PDB entry 8FRI | X-ray diffraction, 2.80 A resolution | chains A and B

[Chain A]
Name: Lysine-specific histone demethylase 1A
From: Homo sapiens
Notes: EC 1.14.99.66
UniProtKB: O60341 (KDM1A_HUMAN); residue numbers follow UniProt; this construct covers 1-852
Amino-acid sequence (871 residues; row label = number of the first residue in the row; numbers below 1 keep their minus sign (Gly-18 is residue -18)):
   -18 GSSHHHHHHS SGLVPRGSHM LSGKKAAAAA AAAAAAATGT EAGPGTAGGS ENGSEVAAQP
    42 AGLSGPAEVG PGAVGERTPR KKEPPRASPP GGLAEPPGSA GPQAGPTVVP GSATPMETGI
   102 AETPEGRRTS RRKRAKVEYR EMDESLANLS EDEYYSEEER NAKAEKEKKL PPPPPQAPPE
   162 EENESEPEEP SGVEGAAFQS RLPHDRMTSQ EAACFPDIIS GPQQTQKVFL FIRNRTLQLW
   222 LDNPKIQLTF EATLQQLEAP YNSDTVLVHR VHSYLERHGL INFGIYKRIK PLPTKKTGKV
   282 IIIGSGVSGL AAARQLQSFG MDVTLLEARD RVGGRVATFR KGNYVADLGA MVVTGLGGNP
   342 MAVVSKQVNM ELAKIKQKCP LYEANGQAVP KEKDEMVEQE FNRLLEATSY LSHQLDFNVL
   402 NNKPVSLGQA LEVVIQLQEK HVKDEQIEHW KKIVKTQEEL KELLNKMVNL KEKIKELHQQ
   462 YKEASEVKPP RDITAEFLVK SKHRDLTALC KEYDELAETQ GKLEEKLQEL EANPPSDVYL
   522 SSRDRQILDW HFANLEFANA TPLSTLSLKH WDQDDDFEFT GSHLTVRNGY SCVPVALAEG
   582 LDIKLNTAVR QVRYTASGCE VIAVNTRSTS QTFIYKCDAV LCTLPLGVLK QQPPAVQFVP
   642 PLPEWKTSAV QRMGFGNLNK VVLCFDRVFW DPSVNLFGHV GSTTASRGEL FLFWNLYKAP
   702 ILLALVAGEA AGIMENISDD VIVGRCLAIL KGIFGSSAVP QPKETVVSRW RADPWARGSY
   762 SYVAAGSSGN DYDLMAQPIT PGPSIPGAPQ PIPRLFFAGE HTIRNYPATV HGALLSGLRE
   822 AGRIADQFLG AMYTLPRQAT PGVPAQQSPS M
Disordered / not traced: -18 to 170, 837-852
Sequence notes: expression tag (-18 to 0)
Residues lining bound ligands: AW4 (Y9K; [(2R,3S,4R,5R)-5-(6-amino-9H-purin-9-yl)-3,4-dihydroxyoxolan-2-yl]methyl (2R,3S,4S)-2,3,4-trihydroxy-5-[(1R,3S,3aS,13R)-1-hydroxy-10,11-dimethyl-4,6-dioxo-3-([1~1~,2~1~:2~3~,3~1~-terphenyl]-1~4~-yl)-2,3,5,6-tetrahydro-1H-benzo[g]pyrrolo[2,1-e]pteridin-8(4H)-yl]pentyl dihydrogen diphosphate (non-preferred name)): Ile284, Gly285, Ser286, Gly287, Val288, Ser289, Gly290, Leu307, Glu308, Ala309, Arg310, Gly314, Gly315, Arg316, Val317, Leu329, Gly330, Ala331, Met332, Val333, Thr335, Ala539, Asn540, Trp552, Asp553, Asp555, Asp556, Thr588, Ala589, Val590, Thr624, Leu625, Pro626, Val629, Val637, Leu659, Lys661, Trp751, Trp756, Ser760, Tyr761, Ser762, Gly800, Glu801, Pro808, Ala809, Thr810, Val811, His812, Ala814
From the paper describing this entry:
  - mutagenesis - T684DEL/T685DEL/A686DEL/S687DEL: increased growth in response to AW4

[Chain B]
Name: REST corepressor 1
From: Homo sapiens
UniProtKB: Q9UKL0 (RCOR1_HUMAN); residues 305-440 here correspond to UniProt positions 308-443 (UniProt number = residue number + 3)
Amino-acid sequence (144 residues; each row starts with the number of its first residue):
   297 GPLGSPEFRA KRKPPKGMFL SQEDVEAVSA NATAATTVLR QLDMELVSVK RQIQNIKQTN
   357 SALKEKLDGG IEPYRLPEVI QKCNARWTTE EQLLAVQAIR KYGRDFQAIS DVIGNKSVVQ
   417 VKNFFVNYRR RFNIDEVLQE WEAE
Disordered / not traced: 297-307
Sequence notes: expression tag (297-304)

[Chain A / chain B interface]
Contacting residue pairs (85; chain A residue first):
  Glu381(A) with Met314(B)
  Arg384(A) with Pro311(B); Lys312(B), hydrogen bond (side chain-backbone); Gly313(B), hydrogen bond (side chain-backbone); Met314(B)
  Glu387(A) with Pro311(B)
  Ala388(A) with Met314(B), hydrophobic
  Tyr391(A) with Lys309(B); Pro310(B)
  Leu392(A) with Leu316(B), hydrophobic
  Gln395(A) with Arg308(B)
  Leu401(A) with Ser325(B)
  Val415(A) with Leu316(B), hydrophobic
  Gln417(A) with Val324(B); Ala331(B)
  Leu418(A) with Phe315(B); Asp320(B); Val321(B), hydrophobic; Val324(B), hydrophobic
  Gln419(A) with Gly313(B); Met314(B); Phe315(B), hydrogen bond (side chain-backbone)
  Glu420(A) with Leu335(B)
  Lys421(A) with Asp320(B), salt bridge; Leu335(B)
  His422(A) with Phe315(B)
  Lys424(A) with Leu335(B); Asp339(B), salt bridge
  Asp425(A) with Leu338(B)
  Gln427(A) with Leu342(B)
  Ile428(A) with Leu338(B), hydrophobic; Glu341(B); Leu342(B)
  Trp431(A) with Val345(B), hydrophobic; Ile349(B), hydrophobic
  Lys432(A) with Val345(B)
  Ile434(A) with Ile349(B), hydrophobic
  Val435(A) with Ile349(B), hydrophobic
  Gln438(A) with Ile352(B); Lys353(B); Asn356(B), hydrogen bond (backbone-side chain)
  Glu439(A) with Ile352(B)
  Leu441(A) with Asn356(B)
  Lys442(A) with Asn356(B); Leu359(B)
  Leu445(A) with Asn356(B); Leu359(B), hydrophobic; Lys360(B)
  Asn446(A) with Leu359(B)
  Met448(A) with Leu363(B), hydrophobic
  Val449(A) with Lys362(B); Leu363(B), hydrophobic
  Lys452(A) with Lys362(B), hydrogen bond (side chain-backbone); Asp364(B), hydrogen bond (side chain-backbone); Gly366(B), hydrogen bond (side chain-backbone)
  Ile455(A) with Tyr370(B), hydrophobic
  Lys456(A) with Tyr370(B)
  His459(A) with Pro369(B); Tyr370(B)
  Tyr462(A) with Leu372(B), hydrophobic
  Ile474(A) with Leu389(B), hydrophobic; Gln393(B)
  Thr475(A) with Gln393(B)
  Phe478(A) with Leu390(B), hydrophobic; Gln393(B); Ala394(B); Lys397(B)
  Lys481(A) with Val408(B)
  Ser482(A) with Lys397(B); Tyr398(B), hydrogen bond
  His484(A) with Leu372(B); Glu374(B)
  Arg485(A) with Asp401(B), salt bridge; Ala404(B); Asp407(B)
  Asp486(A) with Lys397(B); Tyr398(B), hydrogen bond
  Leu487(A) with Tyr370(B)
  Cys491(A) with Ile367(B), hydrophobic
  Tyr494(A) with Leu363(B); Gly366(B); Ile367(B), hydrophobic
  Asp495(A) with Arg371(B), salt bridge
  Glu505(A) with Lys360(B)
  Tyr520(A) with Met314(B)
Interface residues without a listed pair, chain A (54 interface residues in all): Leu385, Leu396, Glu477, Thr488
Interface residues without a listed pair, chain B (53 interface residues in all): Gln318, Val334, Lys346, Gln348, Thr355, Pro373, Glu386

[In short]
Chain A and chain B form an interface of 54 and 53 residues respectively; the contacts include 9 hydrogen
bonds and 4 salt bridges. Polar contacts include Lys421(A)-Asp320(B), Lys424(A)-Asp339(B) and
Arg485(A)-Asp401(B). Chain A binds AW4. From the paper: T684DEL/T685DEL/A686DEL/S687DEL of chain A increase
growth in response to AW4.
Chain A is Lysine-specific histone demethylase 1A and chain B is REST corepressor 1, both from Homo sapiens;
the structure, LSD1-CoREST in complex with AW4, short soaking, was determined by X-ray diffraction together
with 8BOP, 8BOX, 8F2Z, 8F30, 8F59, 8F6S and 18 further entries from the same study.
